PDB entry 2W4Z | X-ray diffraction, 3.60 A resolution | chains A and B of the 3 polymer chains in the assembly

== Chain A (and B) ==
Molecule: Caulobacter bacteriophage 5
Organism: Unclassified levivirus
Notes: chain B of this document is another copy of the same molecule, construct and numbering; everything in this record applies to it too
Chain sequence (122 residues; each row starts with the number of its first residue):
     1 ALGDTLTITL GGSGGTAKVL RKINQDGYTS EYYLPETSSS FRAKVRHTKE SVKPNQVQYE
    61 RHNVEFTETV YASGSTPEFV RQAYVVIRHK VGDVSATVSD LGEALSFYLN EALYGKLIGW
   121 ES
Metal / ion sites: Ca2+ site 1: Gln25, Asp26 (shared with Gln25(B), Asp26(B) of chain B; 2 residues of chain C); Ca2+ site 2: Asp100, Glu103
Residues lining bound ligands:
  - adenosine monophosphate (AMP), molecule 1: Ile23, Glu31, Tyr33, Arg42
  - adenosine monophosphate (AMP), molecule 2: Tyr28, His47, Thr48, Lys49, Glu60

== How chain A and chain B interact ==
Residue-residue contacts - 14 pairs, chain A then chain B:
  Ala1(A) - Asp4(B)
  Ala1(A) - Arg21(B)
  Gln25(A) - Asn24(B)  hydrogen bond
  Gln25(A) - Gln25(B)
  Gln25(A) - Asp26(B)
  Asp26(A) - Asn24(B)
  Asp26(A) - Asp26(B)
  Gly27(A) - Asn24(B)
  Gly27(A) - Asp26(B)  hydrogen bond (backbone-side chain)
  Tyr28(A) - Ile23(B)  hydrophobic
  Tyr28(A) - Asn24(B)
  Tyr28(A) - Glu31(B)  hydrogen bond
  Val91(A) - Tyr71(B)  hydrophobic
  Gly92(A) - Tyr71(B)
Also at the interface, not in a pair above, chain A (10 interface residues in all): Thr29, Lys49, Glu60
Also at the interface, not in a pair above, chain B (12 interface residues in all): Tyr33, Thr37, Arg42, Glu78

== In short ==
10 residues of chain A and 12 residues of chain B are in contact; the contacts include 3 hydrogen bonds. Polar
pairs include Gln25(A)-Asn24(B), Gly27(A)-Asp26(B) and Tyr28(A)-Glu31(B). Bound to chain A: adenosine
monophosphate. The Ca2+ site 1 is built by Gln25(A) and Asp26(A).
Both chains are Caulobacter bacteriophage 5 (Unclassified levivirus). Entry 2W4Z (Caulobacter bacteriophage 5)
was determined by X-ray diffraction together with 2W4Y from the same study.
